5FS7 - chain A; structure by X-ray diffraction, 1.85 A resolution.

[Chain A]
Name: Apoptosis-inducing factor 1, mitochondrial
Source organism: Homo sapiens
Notes: EC 1.1.1.-; fragment: catalytic domain, residues 103-613
Reference sequence: O95831 (AIFM1_HUMAN); numbering as in UniProt (aligned over 103-613)
Amino-acid sequence (515 residues; numbered 103 to 617; the number before each row is that of its first residue):
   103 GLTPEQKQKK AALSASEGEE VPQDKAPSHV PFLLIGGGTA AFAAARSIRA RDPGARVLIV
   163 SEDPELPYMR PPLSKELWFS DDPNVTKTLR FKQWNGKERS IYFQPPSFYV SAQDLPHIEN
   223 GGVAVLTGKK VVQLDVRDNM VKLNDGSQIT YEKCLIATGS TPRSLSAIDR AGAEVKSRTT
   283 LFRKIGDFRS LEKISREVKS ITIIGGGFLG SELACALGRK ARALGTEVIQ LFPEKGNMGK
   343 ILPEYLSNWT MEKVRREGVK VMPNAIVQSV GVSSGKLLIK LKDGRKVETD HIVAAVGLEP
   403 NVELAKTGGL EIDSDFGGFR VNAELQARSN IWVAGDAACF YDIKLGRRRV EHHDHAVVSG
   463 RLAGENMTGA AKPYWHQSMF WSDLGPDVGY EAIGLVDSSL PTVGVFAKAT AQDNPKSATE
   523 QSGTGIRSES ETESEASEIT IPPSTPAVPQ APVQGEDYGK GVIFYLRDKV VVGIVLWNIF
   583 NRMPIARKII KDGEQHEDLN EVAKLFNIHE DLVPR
Disordered / not traced: 103-125, 522-559, 613-617
Construct notes: expression tag (614-617); engineered mutation Ser-262 (Gly in O95831)
UniProt features mapped onto this chain:
  - motif: Lys-446 to Arg-451 (Nuclear localization signal)
  - binding site (FAD): Gly-138 to Ala-142, Glu-164, Asp-165, Arg-172, Lys-177, Val-233, Arg-285, Asp-438, His-454, His-455, Trp-483
  - binding site (NAD(+)): Trp-196, Gly-308 to Leu-311, Glu-336, Lys-342, Gly-399, Glu-453, His-454, Trp-483, Glu-493, Asn-583
  - modified residue: Thr-105 (Phosphothreonine), Lys-109 (N6-succinyllysine), Ser-116 (Phosphoserine), Ser-118 (Phosphoserine), Ser-268 (Phosphoserine), Ser-292 (Phosphoserine), Ser-371 (Phosphoserine), Lys-388 (N6-acetyllysine), Thr-521 (Phosphothreonine), Ser-524 (Phosphoserine), Ser-530 (Phosphoserine), Lys-593 (N6-acetyllysine)
  - cross-link: Lys-255 (Glycyl lysine isopeptide (Lys-Gly) (interchain with G-Cter in ubiquitin))

[Summary]
UniProt lists 15 FAD-binding residues and 13 NAD+-binding residues.
Chain A is Apoptosis-inducing factor 1, mitochondrial (Homo sapiens); the structure, Crystal structure of the
G262S mutant of human apoptosis inducing factor, was determined by X-ray diffraction, deposited together with
5FS6, 5FS8 and 5FS9.
